Entry 8Y3U (electron microscopy, 2.98 A resolution); this record covers chains D and K of the 12 polymer chains in the assembly.

Chain D:
Molecule: SGP
From: Ebola virus
Reference sequence: A0A1C4HDL5 (A0A1C4HDL5_9MONO); residue numbers follow UniProt; this construct covers 32-186
Chain sequence (157 residues; row label = number of the first residue in the row):
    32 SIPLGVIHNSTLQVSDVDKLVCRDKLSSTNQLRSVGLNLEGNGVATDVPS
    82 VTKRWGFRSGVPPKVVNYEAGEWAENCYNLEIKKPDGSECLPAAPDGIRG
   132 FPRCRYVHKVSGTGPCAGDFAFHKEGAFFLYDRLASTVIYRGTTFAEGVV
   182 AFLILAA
Cystine bridges: Cys108-Cys135, Cys121-Cys147
Differences from the reference sequence: expression tag (187-188)
Reported in the primary citation:
  - mutagenesis - I33A, P34A: decreased binding to 2G1 vh

Chain K:
Molecule: Virion spike glycoprotein
From: Ebola virus
Reference sequence: A0A1C4HDV6 (A0A1C4HDV6_9MONO); residues 503-597 here = UniProt positions 503-597
Chain sequence (97 residues; numbered 503 to 599; the number before each row is that of its first residue):
   503 VIVNAQPKCNPNLHYWTTQDEGAAIGLAWIPYFGPAAEGIYTEGLMHNQD
   553 GLICGLRQLANETTQALQLFLRATTELRTFSILNRKAIDFLLQRWAA
Cystine bridges: Cys511-Cys556
Differences from the reference sequence: expression tag (598-599)
Reported in the primary citation:
  - mutagenesis - T565A, L569A: decreased binding to 2G1 vh
  - post-translational modification sites: Asn563
  - mutagenesis - N563A: unchanged binding to 2G1 vh

How chain D and chain K interact:
Residue-residue contacts (14):
  Gly87(D) - Tyr534(K)
  Phe88(D) - Tyr534(K)
  Arg89(D) - Pro533(K)  hydrogen bond (side chain-backbone)
  Arg89(D) - Tyr534(K)
  Arg89(D) - Phe535(K)
  Arg89(D) - Gly536(K)  hydrogen bond (side chain-backbone)
  Arg89(D) - Pro537(K)
  Gly91(D) - Ala538(K)
  Gly91(D) - Ala539(K)  hydrogen bond (backbone-backbone)
  Val92(D) - Pro537(K)
  Phe153(D) - Pro533(K)  hydrophobic
  His154(D) - Ile532(K)
  Glu156(D) - Trp531(K)
  Gly157(D) - Trp531(K)
Other interface residues (no listed pair), chain D (10 interface residues in all): Lys155

Summary:
Chain D and chain K form an interface of 10 and 9 residues respectively, with 3 hydrogen bonds. Polar contacts
include Arg89(D)-Pro533(K), Arg89(D)-Gly536(K) and Gly91(D)-Ala539(K). From the paper: I33A and P34A of chain
D reduce binding to 2G1 vh; a modification site at Asn563(K); 5 substitutions were tested in all.
Chain D is SGP and chain K is Virion spike glycoprotein, both from Ebola virus; the structure, Ebola virus
glycoprotein in complex with a broadly neutralizing antibody 2G1, was determined by electron microscopy.
